PDB entry 7M7L | X-ray diffraction, 1.58 A resolution | chains A and P of the 3 polymer chains in the assembly

== Chain A ==
Name: DNA polymerase eta
From: Homo sapiens
Notes: EC 2.7.7.7
UniProt: Q9Y253 (POLH_HUMAN); residues 1-432 here = UniProt positions 1-432
Amino-acid sequence (435 residues; each row starts with the number of its first residue; numbers below 1 keep their minus sign (Gly-2 is residue -2)):
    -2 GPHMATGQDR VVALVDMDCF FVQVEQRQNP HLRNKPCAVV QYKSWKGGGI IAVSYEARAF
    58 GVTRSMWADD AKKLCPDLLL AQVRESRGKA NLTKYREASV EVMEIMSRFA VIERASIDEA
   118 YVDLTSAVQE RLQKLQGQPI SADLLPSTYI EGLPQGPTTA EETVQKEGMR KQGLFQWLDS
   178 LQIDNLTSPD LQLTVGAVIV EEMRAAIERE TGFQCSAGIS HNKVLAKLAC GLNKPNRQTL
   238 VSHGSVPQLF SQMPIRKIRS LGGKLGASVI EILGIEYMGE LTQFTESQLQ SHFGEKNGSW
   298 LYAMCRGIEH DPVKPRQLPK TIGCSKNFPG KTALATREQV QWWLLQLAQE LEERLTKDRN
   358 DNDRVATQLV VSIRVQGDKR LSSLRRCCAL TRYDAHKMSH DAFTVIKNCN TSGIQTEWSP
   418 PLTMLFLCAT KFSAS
Unresolved in the structure: 154-159, 411-412
Construct notes: expression tag (-2 to 0)
Bound ions: Mg2+ site 1: Asp13, Met14, Asp115 (together with DZ4); Mg2+ site 2: Asp13, Asp115, Glu116 (together with DZ4) (shared with DA9(P) of chain P)
Small-molecule neighbours:
  - DZ4 (2'-deoxy-5'-O-[(R)-hydroxy{[(R)-hydroxy(phosphonooxy)phosphoryl]amino}phosphoryl]adenosine), molecule 1: Asp13, Met14, Asp15, Cys16, Phe17, Phe18, Ile48, Ala49, Tyr52, Arg55, Arg61, Ile114, Asp115, Glu116, Lys231
  - DZ4, molecule 2: Ser257, Leu262, Lys293, Asn294, Trp297
Curated features (UniProtKB/Swiss-Prot):
  - binding site (Mg(2+)): Asp13, Met14, Asp115, Glu116
  - binding site (Mn(2+)): Asp13, Met14, Asp115, Glu116
  - binding site (a 2'-deoxyribonucleoside 5'-triphosphate): Arg61
  - natural variant: Val37 (deletion: In XPV), Leu75 (deletion: In XPV), Arg93 (R93P: In XPV), Arg111 (R111H: In XPV), Thr122 (T122P: In XPV), Gly153 (G153D: In a breast cancer sample), Thr191 (T191P: In XPV), Gly263 (G263V: In XPV), Val266 (V266D: In XPV), Gly295 (G295R: In XPV), Arg361 (R361S: In XPV)
  - mutagenesis: Tyr52 (Y52A/F: Reduces DNA polymerase activity; Y52E: Reduces DNA polymerase activity. Increases fidelity of replication and reduces translesion bypass), Arg61 (R61A: Reduces enzymatic activity by two-thirds), Ser62 (S62G: Increased DNA polymerase activity and translesion bypass compared to wild-type), Ala68 (A68S/V: Severe reduction in thymine dimer translesion bypass), Asn324 to Pro326 (Reduces binding to chromatin and to monoubiquitinated PCNA. Abolishes binding to monoubiquitinated PCNA; when associated with 705-E--H-713 Del)
Reported in the primary citation:
  - contacts within the chain: Ser113-Glu116 (hydrogen bond)
  - catalytic residues: Glu116
  - Mg2+ coordination: Glu116

== Chain P ==
Molecule: 8-nt DNA strand
Sequence (8 nucleotides; numbered 2 to 9; the number before each row is that of its first residue):
     2 AGCGTCAA
Bound ions: Mg2+: DA9 (together with DZ4) (shared with Asp13(A), Asp115(A), Glu116(A) of chain A)

== How chain A and chain P interact ==
Contacting residue pairs - 23 pairs, chain A then chain P:
  Ser113(A) - DA9(P)  hydrogen bond to the phosphate
  Asp115(A) - DA9(P)  phosphate contact
  Glu116(A) - DA9(P)  phosphate contact
  Lys224(A) - DA9(P)  salt bridge to the phosphate
  Ile255(A) - DA8(P)  phosphate contact
  Arg256(A) - DA8(P)  sugar contact
  Ser257(A) - DC7(P)  phosphate contact
  Ser257(A) - DA8(P)  hydrogen bond to the phosphate
  Leu258(A) - DA8(P)  hydrogen bond to the phosphate
  Gly259(A) - DA8(P)  hydrogen bond to the phosphate
  Gly260(A) - DC7(P)  phosphate contact
  Gly260(A) - DA8(P)  phosphate contact
  Lys261(A) - DT6(P)  salt bridge to the phosphate
  Lys261(A) - DC7(P)  hydrogen bond to the phosphate
  Leu262(A) - DC7(P)  hydrogen bond to the phosphate
  Arg377(A) - DG5(P)  salt bridge to the phosphate
  Leu381(A) - DC4(P)  phosphate contact
  Arg382(A) - DG3(P)  sugar contact
  Arg382(A) - DC4(P)  hydrogen bond to the phosphate
  Arg382(A) - DG5(P)  hydrogen bond to the base
  Arg383(A) - DG3(P)  sugar contact
  Arg383(A) - DC4(P)  salt bridge to the phosphate
  Cys384(A) - DG3(P)  phosphate contact
Other interface residues (no listed pair), chain A (20 interface residues in all): Asp13, Ser379, Ser380

== In short ==
20 residues of chain A face 7 of chain P across their interface; the contacts include 8 hydrogen bonds and 4
salt bridges. Polar pairs include Arg382(A)-DG5(P), Ser113(A)-DA9(P) and Ser257(A)-DA8(P). Chain A binds
compound DZ4. From the paper: the catalytic residue Glu116(A); Mg2+ coordination by Glu116(A).
Chain A is DNA polymerase eta (Homo sapiens) and chain P is an 8-nt DNA strand; the structure, Human DNA Pol
eta with dA-ended primer and dAMPNPP, was determined by X-ray diffraction (same publication as 7M7M, 7M7N,
7M7O, 7M7P, 7M7Q, 7M7R and 19 further entries).
